PDB entry 6PY9 | X-ray diffraction, 2.20 A resolution | chains B and C of the 4 polymer chains in the assembly

== Chain B (and C) ==
Molecule: Fe(3+)-Zn(2+) purple acid phosphatase
Organism: Phaseolus vulgaris
Notes: EC 3.1.3.2; chain C of this document is another copy of the same molecule, construct and numbering; everything in this record applies to it too
UniProtKB: P80366 (PPAF_PHAVU); residues -26 to 432 here correspond to UniProt positions 1-459 (UniProt number = residue number + 27)
Amino-acid sequence (459 residues; each row starts with the number of its first residue; numbers below 1 keep their minus sign (Met-26 is residue -26)):
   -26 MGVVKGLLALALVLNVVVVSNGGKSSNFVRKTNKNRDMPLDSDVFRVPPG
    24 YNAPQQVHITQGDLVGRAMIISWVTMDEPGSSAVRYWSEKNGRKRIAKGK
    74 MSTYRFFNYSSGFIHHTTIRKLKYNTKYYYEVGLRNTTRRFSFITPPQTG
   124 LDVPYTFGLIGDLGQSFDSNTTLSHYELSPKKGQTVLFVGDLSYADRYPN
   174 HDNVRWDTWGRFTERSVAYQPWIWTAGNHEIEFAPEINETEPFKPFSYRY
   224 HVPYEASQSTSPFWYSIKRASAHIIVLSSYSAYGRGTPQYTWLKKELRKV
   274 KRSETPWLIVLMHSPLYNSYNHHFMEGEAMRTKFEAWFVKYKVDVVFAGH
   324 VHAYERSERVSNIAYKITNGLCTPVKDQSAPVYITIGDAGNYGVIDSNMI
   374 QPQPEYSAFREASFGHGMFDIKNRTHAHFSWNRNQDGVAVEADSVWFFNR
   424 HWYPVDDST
Unresolved in the structure: -26 to 7 (chain C: -26 to 7, 431-432)
Glycans and other covalent adducts: N-acetylglucosamine (NAG) linked to Asn81, Asn109, Asn143, Asn396
Metal / ion sites: Fe ion: Asp135, Asp164, Tyr167, His325 (together with P4J); Zn2+: Asp164, Asn201, His286, His323 (together with P4J)
Ligand contacts:
  - N-acetylglucosamine (NAG; 2-acetamido-2-deoxy-beta-D-glucopyranose): Tyr24, Met49, Asp50, Glu51
  - P4J ([(2R,3R,4R,5S)-2-(5-azanylimidazol-1-yl)-4-[[bis(oxidanyl)-[tris(oxidanyl)vanadiooxy]vanadio]oxy-bis(oxidanyl)vanadio]oxy-5-[[bis(oxidanyl)-[tris(oxidanyl)vanadiooxy]vanadio]oxymethyl]oxolan-3-yl]oxy-tris(oxidanyl)vanadium): Asp135, Asp164, Tyr167, Asp169, Arg170, His174, Asn201, His202, His286, His295, His296, His323, Val324, His325, Tyr365
Curated features (UniProtKB/Swiss-Prot):
  - active site: His296 (Proton donor)
  - binding site (Fe cation): Asp135, Asp164, Tyr167, His325
  - binding site (Zn(2+)): Asp164, Asn201, His286, His323
  - modified residue: Gly-4 (Blocked amino end (Gly))
  - glycosylation (N-linked (GlcNAc...) asparagine): Asn81, Asn109, Asn143, Asn211, Asn396
From the paper describing this entry:
  - binding site for ADP metavanadate: His202, Arg258, Asn294, His295, His296, Phe297, Glu299, Tyr365
  - catalytic residues: His202, His296 (by similarity / conservation)
  - specificity-determining residues: His295, Tyr365, Gly366, Val367, Asp369 (from molecular simulation)

== Chain B / chain C interface ==
Residue-residue contacts (58):
  Phe206(B) - Thr233(C)
  Phe206(B) - Pro261(C)  hydrophobic
  Thr213(B) - Thr233(C)
  Pro215(B) - Pro261(C)  hydrophobic
  Thr233(B) - Phe206(C)
  Thr233(B) - Thr213(C)
  Tyr253(B) - Ala255(C)
  Tyr253(B) - Arg258(C)
  Tyr253(B) - Thr260(C)
  Ser254(B) - Ala255(C)
  Ala255(B) - Tyr253(C)
  Ala255(B) - Ser254(C)
  Ala255(B) - Ala255(C)
  Arg258(B) - Tyr253(C)
  Arg258(B) - His296(C)
  Arg258(B) - Glu299(C)  salt bridge
  Arg258(B) - His323(C)
  Gly259(B) - Ile204(C)
  Thr260(B) - Tyr253(C)
  Pro261(B) - Phe206(C)  hydrophobic
  Pro261(B) - Pro215(C)  hydrophobic
  Phe297(B) - Lys339(C)
  Phe297(B) - Ile340(C)  hydrophobic
  Met298(B) - Tyr338(C)
  Met298(B) - Lys339(C)
  Met298(B) - Ile340(C)  hydrophobic
  Glu299(B) - Arg258(C)  salt bridge
  Glu299(B) - Lys306(C)  hydrogen bond (backbone-side chain)
  Glu301(B) - Tyr338(C)
  Ala302(B) - Ala302(C)
  Ala302(B) - Thr305(C)
  Thr305(B) - Glu301(C)
  Thr305(B) - Ala302(C)
  Lys306(B) - Glu299(C)  hydrogen bond (side chain-backbone)
  Lys306(B) - Ala302(C)
  His323(B) - Arg258(C)
  Asn335(B) - Tyr338(C)  hydrogen bond
  Tyr338(B) - Met298(C)
  Tyr338(B) - Glu301(C)
  Tyr338(B) - Asn335(C)  hydrogen bond
  Tyr338(B) - Cys345(C)  hydrogen bond (side chain-backbone)
  Lys339(B) - Phe297(C)
  Lys339(B) - Met298(C)
  Ile340(B) - Glu301(C)
  Ile340(B) - Cys345(C)
  Ile340(B) - Thr346(C)
  Ile340(B) - Pro347(C)
  Ile340(B) - Tyr379(C)  hydrophobic
  Thr341(B) - Pro377(C)
  Thr341(B) - Glu378(C)
  Thr341(B) - Tyr379(C)
  Gly343(B) - Cys345(C)
  Cys345(B) - Tyr338(C)  hydrogen bond (backbone-side chain)
  Cys345(B) - Ile340(C)
  Cys345(B) - Gly343(C)
  Cys345(B) - Cys345(C)  hydrogen bond
  Tyr379(B) - Ile340(C)  hydrophobic
  Tyr379(B) - Thr341(C)
Also at the interface, not in a pair above, chain B (37 interface residues in all): Asn201, Ile204, Pro208, Tyr256, Gly257, Thr264, His296, Thr346, Pro347, Pro377
Also at the interface, not in a pair above, chain C (38 interface residues in all): Asn201, Ser252, Tyr256, Gly259, Thr264, Arg304

== Overview ==
The interface between chain B and chain C involves 37 residues on one side and 38 on the other; the contacts
include 7 hydrogen bonds and 2 salt bridges. Polar pairs include Arg258(B)-Glu299(C), Glu299(B)-Lys306(C) and
Asn335(B)-Tyr338(C). The paper reports catalytic residues His202(B) and His296(B); a binding site for ADP
metavanadate at His202(B), Arg258(B) and Asn294(B) among others.
Both chains are Fe(3+)-Zn(2+) purple acid phosphatase (Phaseolus vulgaris). Entry 6PY9 (Crystal structure of
red kidney bean purple acid phosphatase in complex with adenosine diphosphate metavanadate) was determined by
X-ray diffraction (same publication as 6VJ7).
